9EBO - chains B and N of the 6 polymer chains in the assembly; structure by electron microscopy, 3.13 A resolution.

Chain B:
Molecule: Guanine nucleotide-binding protein G(I)/G(S)/G(T) subunit beta-1
Source organism: Homo sapiens
Reference sequence: P62873 (GBB1_HUMAN); residue numbers follow UniProt; this construct covers 2-340
Chain sequence (340 residues; numbered 1 to 340; the number before each row is that of its first residue):
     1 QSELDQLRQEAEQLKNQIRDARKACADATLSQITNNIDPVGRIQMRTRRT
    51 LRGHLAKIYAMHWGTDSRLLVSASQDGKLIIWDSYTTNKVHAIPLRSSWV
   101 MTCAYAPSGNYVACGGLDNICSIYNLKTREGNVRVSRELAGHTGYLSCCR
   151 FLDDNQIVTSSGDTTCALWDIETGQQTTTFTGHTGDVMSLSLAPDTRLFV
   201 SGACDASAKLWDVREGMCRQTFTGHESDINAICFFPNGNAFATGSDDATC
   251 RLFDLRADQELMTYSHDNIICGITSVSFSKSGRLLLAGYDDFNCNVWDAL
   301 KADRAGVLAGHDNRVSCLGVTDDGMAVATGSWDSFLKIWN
Unresolved in the structure: 1-3
Differences from the reference sequence: expression tag (1)
Curated features (UniProtKB/Swiss-Prot):
  - modified residue: S2 (N-acetylserine), H266 (Phosphohistidine)

Chain N:
Molecule: Nanobody35
Source organism: Lama glama
Notes: antibody fragment or engineered binder
Chain sequence (128 residues; numbered 1 to 128; the number before each row is that of its first residue):
     1 QVQLQESGGGLVQPGGSLRLSCAASGFTFSNYKMNWVRQAPGKGLEWVSD
    51 ISQSGASISYTGSVKGRFTISRDNAKNTLYLQMNSLKPEDTAVYYCARCP
   101 APFTRDCFDVTSTTYAYRGQGTQVTVSS
Unresolved in the structure: 127-128
Disulfides: C22-C96, C99-C107

Chain B / chain N interface:
Pairs across the interface (14):
  R8(B) with Q120(N)
  R19(B) with Q1(N), hydrogen bond; Q3(N)
  C204(B) with Y117(N), hydrogen bond (backbone-side chain)
  D205(B) with A116(N)
  E226(B) with V2(N); G26(N); F27(N); Y32(N); R98(N), hydrogen bond (backbone-side chain)
  S227(B) with P100(N), hydrogen bond (side chain-backbone); Y117(N)
  D228(B) with Y117(N), hydrogen bond
  I270(B) with F103(N)
Also at the interface, not in a pair above, chain B (14 interface residues in all): T184, A206, T223, H225, D246, D247
Also at the interface, not in a pair above, chain N (16 interface residues in all): T28, A101, P102, T114

Overview:
The interface between chain B and chain N involves 14 residues on one side and 16 on the other; the contacts
include 5 hydrogen bonds. Polar contacts include R19(B)-Q1(N), C204(B)-Y117(N) and E226(B)-R98(N).
Here chain B is Guanine nucleotide-binding protein G(I)/G(S)/G(T) subunit beta-1 (Homo sapiens) and chain N is
Nanobody35 (Lama glama). Entry 9EBO (Peptide 2 (GLP-1 (ACPC18)) bound to GLP-1R/Gs complex (conformer 1)) was
determined by electron microscopy, deposited together with 9EBN and 9EBQ.
